9BER - chains B and C of the 12 polymer chains in the assembly; structure by electron microscopy, 4.10 A resolution (low resolution: residue-level contacts below are approximate; hydrogen-bond / salt-bridge calls are withheld).

[Chain B (and C)]
Protein: Envelope glycoprotein gp41
From: Human immunodeficiency virus 1
Notes: chain C of this document is another copy of the same molecule, construct and numbering; everything in this record applies to it too
UniProtKB: Q6BC19 (Q6BC19_9HIV1); residues 512-664 here correspond to UniProt positions 503-655 (UniProt number = residue number - 9)
Amino-acid sequence (153 residues; numbered 512 to 664; the number before each row is that of its first residue):
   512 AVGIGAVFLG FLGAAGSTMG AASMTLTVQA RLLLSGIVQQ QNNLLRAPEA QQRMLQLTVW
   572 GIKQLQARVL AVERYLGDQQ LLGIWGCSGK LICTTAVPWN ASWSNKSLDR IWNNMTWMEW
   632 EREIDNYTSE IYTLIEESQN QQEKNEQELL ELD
Disordered / not traced: 512-518, 551-568, 662-664 (chain C: 512-518, 547-568, 662-664)
Cystine bridges: C598-C604
Covalent attachments: N-acetylglucosamine (NAG) linked to N611, N625, N637
Sequence notes: conflict P559 (Ile550 in Q6BC19)

[Interface between chain B and chain C]
Residue-residue contacts - 17 pairs, chain B then chain C:
  M535(B) with K655(C); Q658(C)
  T538(B) with N651(C)
  R542(B) with E647(C)
  L545(B) with Q591(C)
  S546(B) with Q591(C)
  G547(B) with Q591(C)
  I548(B) with L592(C)
  I573(B) with I573(C)
  L576(B) with L576(C); V580(C)
  R579(B) with Q577(C); E584(C)
  V583(B) with L587(C)
  Y586(B) with L587(C); Q591(C)
  L587(B) with L587(C)
Interface residues without a listed pair, chain B (14 interface residues in all): G600
Interface residues without a listed pair, chain C (16 interface residues in all): V583, G588, I595, E654

[In short]
The interface between chain B and chain C involves 14 residues on one side and 16 on the other. Covalently
linked N-acetylglucosamine: at N611(B), N625(B) and N637(B).
Chain B and chain C are both Envelope glycoprotein gp41 (Human immunodeficiency virus 1); the structure,
Cryo-EM structure of the HIV-1 JR-FL IDL Env trimer in complex with PGT122 Fab, was determined by electron
microscopy (same publication as 9BEW and 9BF6).
